8RVQ - chains G and A of the 28 polymer chains in the assembly; structure by electron microscopy, 2.02 A resolution.

== Chain G ==
Protein: Probable proteasome subunit alpha type-7
Organism: Saccharomyces cerevisiae
Reference sequence: P21242 (PSA7_YEAST); residues 1-288 here = UniProt positions 1-288
Chain sequence (288 residues; each row starts with the number of its first residue):
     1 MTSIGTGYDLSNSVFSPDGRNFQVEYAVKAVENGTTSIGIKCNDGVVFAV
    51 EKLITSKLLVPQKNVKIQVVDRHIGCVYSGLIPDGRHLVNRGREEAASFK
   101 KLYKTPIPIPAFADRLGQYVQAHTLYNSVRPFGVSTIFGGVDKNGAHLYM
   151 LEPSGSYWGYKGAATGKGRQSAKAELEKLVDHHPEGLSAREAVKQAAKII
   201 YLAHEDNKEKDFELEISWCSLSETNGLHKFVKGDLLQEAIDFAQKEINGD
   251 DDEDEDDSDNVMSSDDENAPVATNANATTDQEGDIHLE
Unresolved in the structure: 1-5, 246-288
Swiss-Prot annotation at these positions:
  - modified residue: T2 (N-acetylthreonine)

== Chain A ==
Protein: Proteasome subunit alpha type-1
Organism: Saccharomyces cerevisiae
Reference sequence: P21243 (PSA1_YEAST); numbering as in UniProt (aligned over 1-252)
Chain sequence (252 residues; row label = number of the first residue in the row):
     1 MSGAAAASAAGYDRHITIFSPEGRLYQVEYAFKATNQTNINSLAVRGKDC
    51 TVVISQKKVPDKLLDPTTVSYIFCISRTIGMVVNGPIPDARNAALRAKAE
   101 AAEFRYKYGYDMPCDVLAKRMANLSQIYTQRAYMRPLGVILTFVSVDEEL
   151 GPSIYKTDPAGYYVGYKATATGPKQQEITTNLENHFKKSKIDHINEESWE
   201 KVVEFAITHMIDALGTEFSKNDLEVGVATKDKFFTLSAENIEERLVAIAE
   251 QD
Unresolved in the structure: 1-11, 59-60, 190-191, 197-198, 246-252

== Chain G / chain A interface ==
Residue-residue contacts (52; chain G residue first):
  G7(G) with H15(A), hydrogen bond (backbone-side chain)
  Y8(G) with R14(A); H15(A); Y30(A)
  S13(G) with R135(A)
  V14(G) with H15(A)
  F15(G) with Q27(A), hydrogen bond (backbone-side chain); Y30(A); A31(A), hydrophobic; A34(A), hydrophobic; R135(A); P136(A)
  S16(G) with Y30(A)
  P17(G) with Y30(A), hydrophobic; K33(A)
  G19(G) with Y30(A); A34(A); Q37(A), hydrogen bond (backbone-side chain)
  Q118(G) with R91(A), hydrogen bond (side chain-backbone); N92(A); L95(A)
  Q121(G) with P88(A); D89(A), hydrogen bond; N92(A)
  T124(G) with R135(A), hydrogen bond (backbone-side chain)
  L125(G) with N92(A); Y133(A); R135(A); L137(A), hydrophobic
  Y126(G) with Y133(A)
  S154(G) with P88(A)
  G155(G) with P88(A)
  S156(G) with I87(A); P88(A)
  Y157(G) with R91(A), hydrogen bond (backbone-side chain)
  W158(G) with T68(A); V69(A), hydrophobic; I87(A), hydrophobic; R91(A)
  G159(G) with L64(A); D65(A), hydrogen bond (backbone-backbone); T68(A), hydrogen bond (backbone-side chain)
  Y160(G) with L63(A); L64(A), hydrophobic; D65(A)
  K161(G) with K62(A); L63(A), hydrogen bond (backbone-backbone); L64(A)
  G162(G) with L63(A)
  L176(G) with L63(A)
  E177(G) with L63(A)
  D181(G) with K62(A), salt bridge
Interface residues without a listed pair, chain G (32 interface residues in all): D18, R20, K41, D114, Y149, K173, V180
Interface residues without a listed pair, chain A (27 interface residues in all): S70, Y71, G138

== Summary ==
32 residues of chain G face 27 of chain A across their interface, with 10 hydrogen bonds and 1 salt bridge.
Among the polar pairs are D181(G)-K62(A), G7(G)-H15(A) and F15(G)-Q27(A).
Chain G is Probable proteasome subunit alpha type-7 and chain A is Proteasome subunit alpha type-1, both from
Saccharomyces cerevisiae; the structure, 20S proteasome from pre1-1, was determined by electron microscopy,
deposited together with 8RVL, 8RVO, 8RVP and 9GBK.
